7VAW - chains A and G of the 12 polymer chains in the assembly; structure by electron microscopy, 2.70 A resolution.

# Chain A
Name: V-type ATP synthase alpha chain
Source organism: Thermus thermophilus HB8
Notes: EC 7.1.2.2
Reference sequence: Q56403 (VATA_THET8); residue numbers follow UniProt; this construct covers 1-578
Sequence (578 residues; each row starts with the number of its first residue):
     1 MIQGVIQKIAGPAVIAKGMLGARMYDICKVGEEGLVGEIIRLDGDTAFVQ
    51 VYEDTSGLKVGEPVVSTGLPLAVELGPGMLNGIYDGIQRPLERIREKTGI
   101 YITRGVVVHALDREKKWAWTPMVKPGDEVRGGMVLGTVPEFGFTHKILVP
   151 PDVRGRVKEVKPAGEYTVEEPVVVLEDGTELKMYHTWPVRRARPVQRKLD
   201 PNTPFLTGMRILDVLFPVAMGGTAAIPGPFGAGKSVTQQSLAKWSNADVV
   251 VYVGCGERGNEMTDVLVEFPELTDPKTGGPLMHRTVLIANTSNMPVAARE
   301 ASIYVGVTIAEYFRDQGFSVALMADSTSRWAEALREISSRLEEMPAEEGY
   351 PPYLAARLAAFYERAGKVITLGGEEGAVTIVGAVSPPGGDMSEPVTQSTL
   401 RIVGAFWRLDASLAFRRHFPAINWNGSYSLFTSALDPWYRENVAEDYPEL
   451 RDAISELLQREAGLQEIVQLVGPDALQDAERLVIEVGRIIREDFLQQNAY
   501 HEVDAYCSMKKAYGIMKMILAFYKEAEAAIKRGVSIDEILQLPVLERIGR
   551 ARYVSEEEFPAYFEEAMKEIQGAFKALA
Construct notes: conflict A232 (Ser in Q56403), S235 (Thr in Q56403)
Residues lining bound ligands: ADP (adenosine-5'-diphosphate): M209, P229, F230, G231, A232, G233, K234, S235, V236, F419, P420, Q497, N498, A499, Y500

# Chain G
Name: V-type ATP synthase subunit D
Source organism: Thermus thermophilus HB8
Reference sequence: O87880 (VATD_THET8); numbering as in UniProt (aligned over 1-223)
Sequence (223 residues; each row starts with the number of its first residue):
     1 MSQVSPTRMNLLQRRGQLRLAQKGVDLLKKKRDALVAEFFGLVREAMEAR
    51 KALDQAAKEAYAALLLAQAFDGPEVVAGAALGVPPLEGVEAEVENVWGSK
   101 VPRLKATFPDGALLSPVGTPAYTLEASRAFRRYAEALIRVANTETRLKKI
   151 GEEIKKTTRRVNALEQVVIPGIRAQIRFIQQVLEQREREDTFRLKRIKGK
   201 IEAREAEEEGGRPNPQVEIGAGL
Disordered / not traced: 1-3, 210-223

# Interface between chain A and chain G
Pairs across the interface (14):
  E342(A) with I201(G)
  M344(A) with L194(G), hydrophobic; K198(G)
  P345(A) with L194(G); I197(G)
  G389(A) with M9(G)
  D390(A) with M9(G), hydrogen bond (side chain-backbone)
  M391(A) with M9(G)
  S392(A) with R8(G)
  R408(A) with M9(G)
  E466(A) with L20(G)
  I467(A) with L27(G), hydrophobic
  L470(A) with G24(G); R160(G), hydrogen bond (backbone-side chain)
Other interface residues (no listed pair), chain A (12 interface residues in all): V471
Other interface residues (no listed pair), chain G (13 interface residues in all): T7, L28, L164

# Overview
Chain A and chain G form an interface of 12 and 13 residues respectively, with 2 hydrogen bonds. Among the
polar pairs are D390(A)-M9(G) and L470(A)-R160(G). Ligands of chain A: ADP.
Chain A is V-type ATP synthase alpha chain and chain G is V-type ATP synthase subunit D, both from Thermus
thermophilus HB8; the structure, V1EG domain of V/A-ATPase from Thermus thermophilus at saturated ATP-gamma-S
condition, state1-1, was determined by electron microscopy, deposited together with 7VAI, 7VAJ, 7VAK, 7VAL,
7VAM, 7VAN and 11 further entries.
